PDB entry 7QDO | electron microscopy, 3.60 A resolution | chains B and A

[Chain B (and A)]
Name: Isoform 2 of Immunoglobulin heavy constant mu
From: Homo sapiens
Notes: chain A of this document is another copy of the same molecule, construct and numbering; everything in this record applies to it too
UniProt: P01871-2 (IGHM-2_HUMAN); residues 228-569 here correspond to UniProt positions 105-446 (UniProt number = residue number - 123)
Amino-acid sequence (440 residues; row label = number of the first residue in the row):
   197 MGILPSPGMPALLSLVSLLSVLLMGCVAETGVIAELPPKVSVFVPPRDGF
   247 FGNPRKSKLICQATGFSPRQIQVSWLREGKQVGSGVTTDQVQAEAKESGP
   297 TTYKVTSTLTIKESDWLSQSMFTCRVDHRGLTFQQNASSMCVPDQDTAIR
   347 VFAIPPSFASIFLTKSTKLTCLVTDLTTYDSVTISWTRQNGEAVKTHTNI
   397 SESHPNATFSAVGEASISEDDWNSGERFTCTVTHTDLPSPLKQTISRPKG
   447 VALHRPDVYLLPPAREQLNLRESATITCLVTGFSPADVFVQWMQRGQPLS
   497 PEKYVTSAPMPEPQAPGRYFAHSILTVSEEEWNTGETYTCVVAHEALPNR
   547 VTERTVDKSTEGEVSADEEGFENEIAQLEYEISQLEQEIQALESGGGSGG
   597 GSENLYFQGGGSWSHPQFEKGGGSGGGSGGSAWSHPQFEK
Not modelled in the structure: 197-344, 557-636
Sequence notes: initiating methionine (197); expression tag (198-227, 570-636); conflict Ser-314 (Gly191 in P01871-2), Ser-414 (Cys291 in P01871-2)
Disulfide bonds: Cys-367/Cys-426, Cys-474/Cys-536
Reported in the primary citation:
  - post-translational modification sites: Asn-395

[Chain B / chain A interface]
Residue-residue contacts (14):
  Tyr-455(B) / Gln-463(A)
  Gln-463(B) / Tyr-455(A)
  Ser-469(B) / Gln-510(A)
  Glu-498(B) / Pro-509(A)
  Val-501(B) / Phe-516(A)  hydrophobic
  Pro-509(B) / Glu-498(A)
  Gln-510(B) / Ser-469(A)
  Gln-510(B) / Thr-522(A)
  Phe-516(B) / Val-501(A)  hydrophobic
  Phe-516(B) / Ile-520(A)  hydrophobic
  His-518(B) / Ile-520(A)
  Ile-520(B) / Phe-516(A)  hydrophobic
  Ile-520(B) / His-518(A)
  Thr-522(B) / Gln-510(A)
Other interface residues (no listed pair), chain B (20 interface residues in all): Asp-453, Leu-457, Ala-460, Glu-462, Leu-466, Thr-471, Thr-473, Met-506, Arg-550
Other interface residues (no listed pair), chain A (20 interface residues in all): Asp-453, Leu-457, Ala-460, Glu-462, Leu-466, Thr-473, Leu-475, Met-506, Arg-550

[In short]
The chain B/chain A interface involves 20 residues from each chain. From the paper: a modification site at
Asn-395(B).
Both chains are Isoform 2 of Immunoglobulin heavy constant mu (Homo sapiens). Entry 7QDO (Cryo-EM structure of
human monomeric IgM-Fc) was determined by electron microscopy.
